4NFX - chain A; structure by X-ray diffraction, 2.69 A resolution.

== Chain A ==
Name: Putative Nudix hydrolase ymfB
Source organism: Escherichia coli
UniProt: G7RNP0 (G7RNP0_ECOC1); numbering as in UniProt (aligned over 1-153)
Amino-acid sequence (153 residues; each row starts with the number of its first residue):
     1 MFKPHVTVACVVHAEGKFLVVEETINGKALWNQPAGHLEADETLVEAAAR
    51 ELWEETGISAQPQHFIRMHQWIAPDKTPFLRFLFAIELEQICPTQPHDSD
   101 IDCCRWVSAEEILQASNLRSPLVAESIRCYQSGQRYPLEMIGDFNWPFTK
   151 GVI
Reported in the primary citation:
  - mutagenesis - E51Q, E55Q: abolished catalytic activity
  - mutagenesis - E23Q, H37A, D100N: decreased catalytic activity
  - mutagenesis - E54Q, D98N, R119A: decreased catalytic activity on GTP
  - mutagenesis - E54Q, D98N, R119A: decreased catalytic activity on GDP
  - catalytic residues: Glu51, Glu55

== Overview ==
The paper reports catalytic residues Glu51 and Glu55; E23Q, H37A and D100N reduce catalytic activity; 8
substitutions were tested in all.
Chain A is Putative Nudix hydrolase ymfB (Escherichia coli); the structure, Structure and atypical hydrolysis
mechanism of the Nudix hydrolase Orf153 (YmfB) from Escherichia coli, was determined by X-ray diffraction,
deposited together with 4NFW.
